Entry 6WLZ (electron microscopy, 2.90 A resolution); this record covers chains C and D of the 17 polymer chains in the assembly.

== Chain C ==
Molecule: V-type proton ATPase catalytic subunit A
Organism: Homo sapiens
Notes: EC 7.1.2.2
UniProt: P38606 (VATA_HUMAN); residue numbers follow UniProt; this construct covers 1-617
Amino-acid sequence (617 residues; numbered 1 to 617; the number before each row is that of its first residue):
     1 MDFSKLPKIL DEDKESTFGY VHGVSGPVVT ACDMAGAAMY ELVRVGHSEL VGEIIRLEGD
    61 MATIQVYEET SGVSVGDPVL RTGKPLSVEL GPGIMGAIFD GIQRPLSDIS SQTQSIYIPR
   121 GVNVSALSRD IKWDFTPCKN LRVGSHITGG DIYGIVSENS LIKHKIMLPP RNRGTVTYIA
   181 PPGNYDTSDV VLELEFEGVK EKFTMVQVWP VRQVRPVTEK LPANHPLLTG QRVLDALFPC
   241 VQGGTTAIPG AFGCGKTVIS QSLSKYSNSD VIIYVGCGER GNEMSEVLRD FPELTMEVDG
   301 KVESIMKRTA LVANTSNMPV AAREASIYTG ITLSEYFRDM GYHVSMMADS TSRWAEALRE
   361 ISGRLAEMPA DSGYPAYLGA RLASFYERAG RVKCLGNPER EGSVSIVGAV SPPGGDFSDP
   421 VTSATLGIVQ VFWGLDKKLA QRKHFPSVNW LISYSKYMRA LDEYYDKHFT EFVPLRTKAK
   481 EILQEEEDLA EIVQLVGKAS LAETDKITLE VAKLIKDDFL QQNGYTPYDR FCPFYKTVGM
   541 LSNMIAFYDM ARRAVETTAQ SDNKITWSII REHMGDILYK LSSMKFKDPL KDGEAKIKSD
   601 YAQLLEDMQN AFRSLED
Unresolved in the structure: 1-16, 617
Residues lining bound ligands: ADP (adenosine-5'-diphosphate): Ala251, Phe252, Gly253, Cys254, Gly255, Lys256, Thr257, Val258, Arg280, Glu283, Phe445, Pro446, Gln522, Asn523, Gly524, Tyr525

== Chain D ==
Molecule: V-type proton ATPase subunit B, brain isoform
Organism: Homo sapiens
UniProt: P21281 (VATB2_HUMAN); residues 1-511 here = UniProt positions 1-511
Amino-acid sequence (511 residues; each row starts with the number of its first residue):
     1 MALRAMRGIV NGAAPELPVP TGGPAVGARE QALAVSRNYL SQPRLTYKTV SGVNGPLVIL
    61 DHVKFPRYAE IVHLTLPDGT KRSGQVLEVS GSKAVVQVFE GTSGIDAKKT SCEFTGDILR
   121 TPVSEDMLGR VFNGSGKPID RGPVVLAEDF LDIMGQPINP QCRIYPEEMI QTGISAIDGM
   181 NSIARGQKIP IFSAAGLPHN EIAAQICRQA GLVKKSKDVV DYSEENFAIV FAAMGVNMET
   241 ARFFKSDFEE NGSMDNVCLF LNLANDPTIE RIITPRLALT TAEFLAYQCE KHVLVILTDM
   301 SSYAEALREV SAAREEVPGR RGFPGYMYTD LATIYERAGR VEGRNGSITQ IPILTMPNDD
   361 ITHPIPDLTG YITEGQIYVD RQLHNRQIYP PINVLPSLSR LMKSAIGEGM TRKDHADVSN
   421 QLYACYAIGK DVQAMKAVVG EEALTSDDLL YLEFLQKFER NFIAQGPYEN RTVFETLDIG
   481 WQLLRIFPKE MLKRIPQSTL SEFYPRDSAK H
Unresolved in the structure: 1-38, 217-224, 507-511

== How chain C and chain D interact ==
Contacting residue pairs - 43 pairs, chain C then chain D:
  Gly36(C) - Asp106(D)
  Gly36(C) - Lys108(D)
  Gly36(C) - Lys109(D)
  Ala37(C) - Asp106(D)
  Ala38(C) - Gly104(D)
  Ala38(C) - Ile105(D)
  Ala38(C) - Asp106(D)
  Met39(C) - Thr102(D)
  Met39(C) - Gly104(D)  hydrogen bond (backbone-backbone)
  Met39(C) - Ile105(D)  hydrogen bond (backbone-backbone)
  Tyr40(C) - Ser103(D)
  Arg56(C) - Val53(D)
  Arg56(C) - Asn54(D)
  Leu57(C) - Gly52(D)
  Leu57(C) - Val53(D)  hydrogen bond (backbone-backbone)
  Leu57(C) - Ile105(D)
  Leu57(C) - Asp106(D)
  Gly59(C) - Ser51(D)
  Lys220(C) - Arg242(D)  hydrogen bond (backbone-side chain)
  Leu221(C) - Arg242(D)
  Ala366(C) - Glu315(D)
  Met368(C) - Ala312(D)
  Met368(C) - Glu315(D)
  Ala370(C) - Arg308(D)
  Ala370(C) - Arg321(D)
  Asp371(C) - Arg321(D)  salt bridge
  Ala376(C) - Glu309(D)
  Tyr377(C) - Glu309(D)
  Ala380(C) - Thr268(D)
  Ser384(C) - Ala264(D)
  Glu387(C) - Asn237(D)
  Glu387(C) - Met238(D)  hydrogen bond (side chain-backbone)
  Glu387(C) - Ala264(D)
  Glu387(C) - Asn265(D)  hydrogen bond
  Ser418(C) - Asn358(D)
  Ser423(C) - Asn358(D)  hydrogen bond
  Leu426(C) - Ala195(D)
  Gln430(C) - Asn237(D)
  Gln430(C) - Glu239(D)
  Lys456(C) - Gly196(D)
  Gln484(C) - Arg386(D)
  Asp488(C) - Arg386(D)  salt bridge
  Leu495(C) - Val438(D)
Interface residues without a listed pair, chain C (35 interface residues in all): Ala35, Glu58, Pro222, Ala383, Gly427, Tyr454, Tyr457, Ile492
Interface residues without a listed pair, chain D (33 interface residues in all): Ala107, Pro318, Gly322, Asn385, Ala437

== Overview ==
35 residues of chain C face 33 of chain D across their interface; the contacts include 7 hydrogen bonds and 2
salt bridges. Polar pairs include Asp371(C)-Arg321(D), Asp488(C)-Arg386(D) and Lys220(C)-Arg242(D). Bound to
chain C: ADP.
Chain C is V-type proton ATPase catalytic subunit A and chain D is V-type proton ATPase subunit B, brain
isoform, both from Homo sapiens; the structure, The V1 region of human V-ATPase in state 1 (focused
refinement), was determined by electron microscopy.
